5HKK - chains B and F of the 8 polymer chains in the assembly; structure by X-ray diffraction, 3.00 A resolution.

Chain B:
Molecule: ATP synthase subunit alpha
Source organism: Caldalkalibacillus thermarum TA2.A1
Notes: EC 3.6.3.14
Reference sequence: F5LA74 (F5LA74_9BACI); residues 1-502 here correspond to UniProt positions 4-505 (UniProt number = residue number + 3)
Chain sequence (502 residues; each row starts with the number of its first residue):
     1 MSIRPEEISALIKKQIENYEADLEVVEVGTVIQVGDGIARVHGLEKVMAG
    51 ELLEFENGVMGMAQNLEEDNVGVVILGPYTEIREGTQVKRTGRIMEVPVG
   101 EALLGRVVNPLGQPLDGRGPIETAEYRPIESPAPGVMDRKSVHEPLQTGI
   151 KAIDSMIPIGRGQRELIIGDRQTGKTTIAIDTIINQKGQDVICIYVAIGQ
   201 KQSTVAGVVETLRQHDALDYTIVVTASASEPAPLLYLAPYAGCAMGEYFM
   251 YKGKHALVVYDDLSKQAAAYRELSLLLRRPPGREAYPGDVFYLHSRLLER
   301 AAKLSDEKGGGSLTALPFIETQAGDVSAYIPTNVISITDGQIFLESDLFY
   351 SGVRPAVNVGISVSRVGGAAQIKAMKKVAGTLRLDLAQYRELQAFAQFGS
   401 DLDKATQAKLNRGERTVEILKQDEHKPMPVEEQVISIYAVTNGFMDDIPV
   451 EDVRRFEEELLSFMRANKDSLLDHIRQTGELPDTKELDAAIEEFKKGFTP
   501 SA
Disordered / not traced: 1-26, 502
Ion coordination: Mg2+: Thr176 (together with ADP)
Residues lining bound ligands: ADP (adenosine-5'-diphosphate): Asp170, Arg171, Gln172, Thr173, Gly174, Lys175, Thr176, Thr177, Phe349, Arg354, Pro355, Gln422, Asp423, Glu424
What the authors report for this chain:
  - binding site for phosphate ion: Arg365
  - catalytic residues: Arg365 (citing earlier work)

Chain F:
Molecule: ATP synthase subunit beta
Source organism: Caldalkalibacillus thermarum TA2.A1
Notes: EC 3.6.3.14
Reference sequence: F5LA72 (F5LA72_9BACI); residues 1-462 here = UniProt positions 1-462
Chain sequence (462 residues; numbered 1 to 462; the number before each row is that of its first residue):
     1 MNKGRIIQVMGPVVDIQFESGQLPDIYNAITIERPQGGTLTVEAAVHLGD
    51 NVVRCVAMASTDGLVRGLEAVDTGAPISVPVGKATLGRVFNVLGEPIDEQ
   101 GEVNAEERHPIHRPAPEFEELSTADEILETGIKVIDLLAPYAKGGKIGLF
   151 GGAGVGKTVLIQELINNVAQEHGGLSVFAGVGERTREGNDLYHEMKDSGV
   201 ISKTSMVFGQMNEPPGARLRVALTGLTMAEYFRDREGQDVLLFIDNIFRF
   251 TQAGSEVSALLGRMPSAVGYQPTLATEMGQLQERITSTKKGSITSIQAIY
   301 VPADDYTDPAPATTFAHLDATTNLERKLAEMGIYPAVDPLASTSRILSPA
   351 VVGEEHYRVARGVQQVLQRYNDLQDIIAILGMDELSDEDKLIVARARKIQ
   401 RFLSQPFHVAEQFTGMPGKYVPVKETVRGFKEILEGKHDNLPEEAFYMVG
   451 TIDEAVEKAKKL
Disordered / not traced: 1
Ion coordination: Mg2+: Thr158 (together with ADP)
Residues lining bound ligands:
  - ADP (adenosine-5'-diphosphate), molecule 1: Gly152, Ala153, Gly154, Val155, Gly156, Lys157, Thr158, Val159, Glu187, Tyr334, Pro335, Phe407, Ala410, Phe413, Thr414
  - ADP, molecule 2: Ser344, Arg345, Tyr357
What the authors report for this chain:
  - binding site for ADP: Gly152 to Thr158
  - binding site for phosphate ion: Lys157, Arg184, Asp245, Asn246, Arg249

Chain B / chain F interface:
Contacting residue pairs (78):
  Leu44(B) with Arg66(F), hydrogen bond (backbone-side chain)
  Glu45(B) with Arg66(F), hydrogen bond (backbone-side chain)
  Lys46(B) with Val65(F)
  Val47(B) with Leu64(F); Val65(F); Arg66(F)
  Met48(B) with Gln36(F), hydrogen bond; Gly63(F); Leu64(F); Val65(F), hydrophobic
  Ala49(B) with Thr61(F); Asp62(F); Gly63(F), hydrogen bond (backbone-backbone); Leu64(F), hydrogen bond (backbone-backbone)
  Asn65(B) with Val9(F); Met10(F)
  Leu66(B) with Gln8(F); Val9(F), hydrogen bond (backbone-backbone); Leu64(F)
  Glu67(B) with Ile7(F); Gln8(F); Arg66(F), hydrogen bond (backbone-side chain)
  Glu68(B) with Ile7(F); Gln8(F)
  Asn70(B) with Arg66(F), hydrogen bond (backbone-side chain)
  Val71(B) with Arg66(F)
  Ile94(B) with Gly63(F)
  Glu130(B) with Asp62(F)
  Pro134(B) with Thr185(F)
  Gly135(B) with Thr185(F)
  Val136(B) with Thr185(F); Gly188(F); Asn189(F); Phe208(F), hydrophobic
  Met137(B) with Ile97(F); Asp98(F); Tyr192(F), hydrophobic
  Arg139(B) with Thr185(F)
  Ser141(B) with Asp190(F)
  Arg164(B) with Arg184(F)
  Pro280(B) with Ala259(F), hydrophobic; Pro265(F), hydrophobic
  Pro281(B) with Gly269(F)
  Gly282(B) with Val268(F); Gly269(F)
  Arg283(B) with Val268(F); Ala303(F); Asp305(F), salt bridge; Asp308(F), salt bridge
  Gly288(B) with Glu256(F)
  Asp289(B) with Glu256(F)
  Phe291(B) with Met211(F), hydrophobic; Arg249(F); Gln252(F)
  Tyr292(B) with Met211(F); Asn212(F); Glu213(F); Pro214(F); Arg218(F); Glu256(F)
  Ser295(B) with Met211(F), hydrogen bond (side chain-backbone)
  Glu299(B) with Arg184(F); Thr185(F), hydrogen bond; Met211(F); Asn212(F)
  Lys308(B) with Glu99(F), salt bridge
  Ser327(B) with Ala303(F)
  Thr332(B) with Ala153(F); Tyr300(F)
  Ile335(B) with Arg184(F), hydrogen bond (backbone-side chain)
  Ser336(B) with Ala153(F); Arg184(F), hydrogen bond (backbone-side chain); Arg249(F)
  Ile337(B) with Arg184(F), hydrogen bond (backbone-side chain)
  Thr338(B) with Arg184(F), hydrogen bond (backbone-side chain)
  Asp339(B) with Arg186(F), salt bridge
  Arg365(B) with Arg184(F); Arg186(F)
Other interface residues (no listed pair), chain B (49 interface residues in all): Gly43, Gly50, Gln64, Asp69, Ala133, Arg279, Arg296, Asn333, Ile361
Other interface residues (no listed pair), chain F (48 interface residues in all): Gly11, Glu183, Glu187, Pro215, Leu260, Pro302, Asp304, Glu330, Phe413

Summary:
49 residues of chain B and 48 residues of chain F are in contact, with 14 hydrogen bonds and 4 salt bridges.
Polar pairs include Arg283(B)-Asp305(F), Arg283(B)-Asp308(F) and Lys308(B)-Glu99(F). Chain B binds ADP. Chain
F binds ADP. From the paper: the catalytic residue Arg365(B); a binding site for phosphate ion at Arg365(B)
and Lys157(F) among others.
Chain B is ATP synthase subunit alpha and chain F is ATP synthase subunit beta, both from Caldalkalibacillus
thermarum TA2.A1; the structure, Caldalaklibacillus thermarum F1-ATPase (wild type), was determined by X-ray
diffraction (same publication as 5IK2).
